Entry 5FLL (X-ray diffraction, 2.34 A resolution); this record covers chains A and B.

[Chain A (and B)]
Name: 6-carboxyhexanoate-CoA ligase
Source organism: Bacillus subtilis
Notes: EC 6.2.1.14; chain B of this document is another copy of the same molecule, construct and numbering; everything in this record applies to it too
Reference sequence: P53559 (BIOW_BACSU); residue numbers follow UniProt; this construct covers 4-259
Chain sequence (260 residues; each row starts with the number of its first residue; numbering starts at 0):
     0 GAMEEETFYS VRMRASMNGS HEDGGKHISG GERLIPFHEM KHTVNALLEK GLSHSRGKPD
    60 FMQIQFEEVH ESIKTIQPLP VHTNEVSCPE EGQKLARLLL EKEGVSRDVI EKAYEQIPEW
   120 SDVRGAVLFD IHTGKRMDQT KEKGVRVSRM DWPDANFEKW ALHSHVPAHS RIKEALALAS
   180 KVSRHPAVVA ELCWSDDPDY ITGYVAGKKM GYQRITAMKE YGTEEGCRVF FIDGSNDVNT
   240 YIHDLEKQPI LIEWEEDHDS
Unresolved in the structure: 0-3, 20-22, 258-259 (chain B: 0-4, 256-259)
Sequence notes: expression tag (0-3)
Bound ions: Mg2+: D195, D196 (together with pimeloyl-amp, pyrophosphate)
Small-molecule neighbours:
  - pyrophosphate (PPV): H26, S28, G29, K49, H53, R123, R145, E173, D195, D196
  - pimeloyl-amp (WAQ): H26, E31, V122, R123, G124, A125, V144, R145, V146, M149, R170, I171, A174, L177, C192, W193, S194, D195, D196, Y199, T201, G202, Y203, Y211, R213, C226, R227
What the authors report for this chain:
  - binding site for pimeloyl-amp: E31, V122, R145, V146, R170, S194, Y199, Y211, R213, R227
  - binding site for pyrophosphate: H26, K49, H53, R145
  - Mg2+ coordination: D195, D196
  - catalytic residues: R170, R227 (proposed by the authors, not directly observed)
  - mutagenesis - R227E (20 fold), R227K (20 fold): decreased catalytic activity on pimelic acid
  - mutagenesis - R11A, R13A: abolished catalytic activity on pimelic acid
  - mutagenesis - Y211F (4 fold): increased catalytic activity on suberic acid
  - mutagenesis - Y211F (3 fold): increased catalytic activity on azelaic acid
  - mutagenesis - Y211F (0.012 +/- 0.001 s-1): increased catalytic activity on heptanoic acid
  - mutagenesis - Y211F (0.008 s-1), R213A: increased catalytic activity on octanoic acid
  - mutagenesis - Y199F: unchanged catalytic activity on heptanoic acid
  - specificity-determining residues: Y211
  - mutagenesis - Y199F, Y211F: decreased catalytic activity on glutaric acid and adipic acid
  - mutagenesis - Y199F: unchanged catalytic activity on azelaic acid
  - mutagenesis - R213A: increased catalytic activity on heptanoyl-CoA

[Interface between chain A and chain B]
Pairs across the interface - 30 pairs, chain A then chain B:
  F36(A) with L51(B), hydrophobic; K57(B)
  K40(A) with N44(B)
  N44(A) with N44(B), hydrogen bond
  L47(A) with K40(B)
  E48(A) with K40(B), salt bridge
  L51(A) with F36(B), hydrophobic
  K57(A) with Y8(B), hydrogen bond; F36(B)
  D59(A) with F65(B); E66(B); E67(B), hydrogen bond (backbone-backbone)
  F60(A) with Q64(B); F65(B)
  M61(A) with Q64(B); F65(B), hydrogen bond (backbone-backbone)
  Q62(A) with Q62(B); I63(B); Q64(B)
  I63(A) with Q62(B); I63(B), hydrogen bond (backbone-backbone)
  Q64(A) with F60(B); M61(B); Q62(B)
  F65(A) with D59(B); F60(B); M61(B), hydrogen bond (backbone-backbone)
  E66(A) with D59(B); F60(B)
  E67(A) with D59(B), hydrogen bond (backbone-backbone)
Other interface residues (no listed pair), chain A (19 interface residues in all): Y8, V43, P58
Other interface residues (no listed pair), chain B (18 interface residues in all): V43, L47, P58
Inter-chain disulfides: C87(A)-C87(B)

[Summary]
Chain A and chain B form an interface of 19 and 18 residues respectively, with 1 disulfide bond, 7 hydrogen
bonds and 1 salt bridge. Among the polar pairs are E48(A)-K40(B), N44(A)-N44(B) and K57(A)-Y8(B). From the
paper: catalytic residues R170(A) and R227(A); R227E and R227K of chain A reduce catalytic activity on pimelic
acid; 7 substitutions were tested in all.
Both chains are 6-carboxyhexanoate-CoA ligase (Bacillus subtilis). Entry 5FLL (Crystal structure of the
6-carboxyhexanoate-CoA ligase (BioW) from Bacillus subtilis in complex with a Pimeloyl-adenylate) was
determined by X-ray diffraction, deposited together with 5FLG and 5FM0.
